PDB entry 3D3B | X-ray diffraction, 1.30 A resolution | chains A and J

== Chain A ==
Molecule: N utilization substance protein B
From: Escherichia coli
UniProt: P0A780 (NUSB_ECOLI); residues 1-139 here = UniProt positions 1-139
Chain sequence (141 residues; row label = number of the first residue in the row; numbers below 1 keep their minus sign (Gly-1 is residue -1)):
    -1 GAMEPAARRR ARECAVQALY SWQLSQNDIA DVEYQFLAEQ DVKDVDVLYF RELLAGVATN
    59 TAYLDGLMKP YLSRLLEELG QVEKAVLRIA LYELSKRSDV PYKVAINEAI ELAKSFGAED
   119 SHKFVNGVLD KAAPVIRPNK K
Disordered / not traced: -1 to 0
Differences from the reference sequence: expression tag (-1 to 0); engineered mutation Glu2 (Lys in P0A780)
Curated features (UniProtKB/Swiss-Prot):
  - natural variant: Tyr18 (Y18D: In nusB5)
From the paper describing this entry:
  - conformationally variable residues (loop rearrangement): Glu75
  - mutagenesis - D118N: increased binding to BoxA-containing RNAs

== Chain J ==
Molecule: 30S ribosomal protein S10
From: Escherichia coli
UniProt: P0A7R5 (RS10_ECOLI); the construct has insertions or renumbered stretches relative to UniProt, so the offset changes along the chain: 1-45 = UniProt 1-45; 47-82 = UniProt 68-103
Chain sequence (87 residues; row label = number of the first residue in the row; numbers below 1 keep their minus sign (Gly-4 is residue -4)):
    -4 GPLGSMQNQR IRIRLKAFDH RLIDQATAEI VETAKRTGAQ VRGPIPLPTR SRTHLRLVDI
    56 VEPTEKTVDA LMRLDLAAGV DVQISLG
Differences from the reference sequence: expression tag (-4 to 0)
Residues lining bound ligands:
  - N-cyclohexyltaurine (NHE; 2-[N-cyclohexylamino]ethane sulfonic acid), molecule 1: Arg5, Arg37, Gly38, Ile40, Leu42, Leu52, Val53, Asp54
  - N-cyclohexyltaurine (NHE), molecule 2: Lys11, Phe13, Arg45, Ser46, Thr48, Leu50
  - N-cyclohexyltaurine (NHE), molecule 3: Phe13, Asp14, Arg16, Arg47
From the paper describing this entry:
  - contacts within the chain: Asp19-Arg51 (salt bridge)
  - conformationally variable residues: Pro39, Arg51

== Interface between chain A and chain J ==
Pairs across the interface - 39 pairs, chain A then chain J:
  Gln15(A) with Ile40(J); Pro41(J), hydrogen bond (side chain-backbone)
  Tyr18(A) with Asp19(J), hydrogen bond; Thr22(J); Pro39(J); Pro41(J); Arg51(J), hydrogen bond
  Ser19(A) with Gly38(J); Pro39(J), hydrogen bond (side chain-backbone); Ile40(J)
  Leu22(A) with Asp19(J); Ala23(J); Val26(J); Pro39(J), hydrophobic
  Ser23(A) with Val26(J); Lys30(J), hydrogen bond (backbone-side chain); Gly38(J)
  Gln24(A) with Lys30(J)
  Asn25(A) with Lys30(J); Val36(J), hydrogen bond (side chain-backbone)
  Gln33(A) with Val36(J); Arg37(J)
  Glu37(A) with Arg5(J), salt bridge; Arg37(J)
  Gln38(A) with Ile40(J)
  Glu75(A) with Arg16(J), salt bridge
  Gln79(A) with Asp19(J)
  Val80(A) with Arg51(J)
  Ser113(A) with Pro43(J); Thr44(J), hydrogen bond (backbone-backbone)
  Phe114(A) with Pro41(J); Leu42(J); Pro43(J); Thr44(J)
  Gly115(A) with Thr44(J); His49(J)
  Ala116(A) with His15(J); His49(J)
  Glu117(A) with Arg47(J), salt bridge
Also at the interface, not in a pair above, chain A (20 interface residues in all): Phe34, Lys112
Also at the interface, not in a pair above, chain J (21 interface residues in all): Glu27
From the paper, about this interface:
  - pairs named by the authors: Tyr18(A)-Pro39(J), Tyr18(A)-Pro41(J), Glu75(A)-Arg16(J) (salt bridge), Phe114(A)-Pro41(J), Phe114(A)-Pro43(J), Asp19(J)-Tyr18(A) (hydrogen bond), Arg51(J)-Tyr18(A) (hydrogen bond)
  - hot spots on chain A (mutagenesis) - Y18D: abolished binding to 30S ribosomal protein S10 (chain J)
  - interface residues, chain J: His15(J), Arg37(J), Pro39(J), Ile40(J), Pro41(J), Pro43(J), Thr44(J), His49(J), Arg51(J)
  - hot spots on chain J (mutagenesis) - R51G: abolished binding to N utilization substance protein B (chain A)

== Overview ==
Chain A and chain J form an interface of 20 and 21 residues respectively, with 7 hydrogen bonds and 3 salt
bridges. Among the polar pairs are Glu37(A)-Arg5(J), Glu75(A)-Arg16(J) and Glu117(A)-Arg47(J). The authors
report contacts between Tyr18(A) and Pro39(J), Tyr18(A) and Pro41(J) and Phe114(A) and Pro41(J) among others;
a salt bridge between Glu75(A) and Arg16(J); hydrogen bonds between Asp19(J) and Tyr18(A) and Arg51(J) and
Tyr18(A). The paper reports that D118N of chain A increases binding to BoxA-containing RNAs; interface
residues His15(J), Arg37(J) and Pro39(J) among others; 3 substitutions were tested in all.
Chain A is N utilization substance protein B and chain J is 30S ribosomal protein S10, both from Escherichia
coli; the structure, Structural and functional analysis of the E. coli NusB-S10 transcription antitermination
complex, was determined by X-ray diffraction (same publication as 3D3C).
